PDB entry 5WBM | X-ray diffraction, 2.16 A resolution | chains A and B

# Chain A (and B)
Molecule: Ketohexokinase
Source organism: Homo sapiens
Notes: EC 2.7.1.3; chain B of this document is another copy of the same molecule, construct and numbering; everything in this record applies to it too
UniProt: P50053 (KHK_HUMAN); residue numbers follow UniProt; this construct covers 5-298
Amino-acid sequence (313 residues; numbered -14 to 298; the number before each row is that of its first residue; numbers below 1 keep their minus sign (Met-14 is residue -14)):
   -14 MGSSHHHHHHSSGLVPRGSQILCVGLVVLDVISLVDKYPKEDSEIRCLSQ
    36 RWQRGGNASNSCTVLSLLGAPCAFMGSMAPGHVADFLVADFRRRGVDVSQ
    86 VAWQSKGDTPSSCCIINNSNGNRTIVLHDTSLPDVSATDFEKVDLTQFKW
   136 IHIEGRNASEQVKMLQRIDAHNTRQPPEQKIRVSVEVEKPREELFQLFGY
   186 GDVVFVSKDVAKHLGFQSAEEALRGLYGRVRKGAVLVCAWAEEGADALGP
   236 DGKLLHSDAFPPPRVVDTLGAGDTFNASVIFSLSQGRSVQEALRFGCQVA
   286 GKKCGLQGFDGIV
Disordered / not traced: -14 to 2 (chain B: -14 to -4)
Differences from the reference sequence: expression tag (-14 to 4)
Small-molecule neighbours: A4G ([(3R)-1-(5-methyl-7H-pyrrolo[2,3-d]pyrimidin-4-yl)piperidin-3-yl]methanol): Ala224, Trp225, Ala226, Glu227, Gly229, Ala230, Ala244, Phe245, Pro246, Pro247, Val250, Thr253, Ala256, Gly257, Phe260, Cys282, Ala285, Gly286, Cys289
UniProt features mapped onto this chain:
  - binding site (beta-D-fructose): Asp15, Gly41, Asn42, Asn45, Asp258
  - binding site (ATP): Arg108, Ala226 to Gly229, Gly255 to Asp258
  - natural variant: Gly40 (G40R: In FRUCT), Ala43 (A43T: In FRUCT)

# Chain A / chain B interface
Residue-residue contacts (64):
  Leu14(A) with Trp37(B), hydrophobic
  Ser18(A) with Val111(B)
  Tyr23(A) with Tyr23(B), hydrophobic; Pro24(B), hydrogen bond (side chain-backbone); Lys25(B); Glu26(B)
  Pro24(A) with Tyr23(B), hydrogen bond (backbone-side chain)
  Lys25(A) with Tyr23(B); Thr109(B)
  Glu26(A) with Tyr23(B); Asn102(B), hydrogen bond; Asn105(B), hydrogen bond; Asn107(B); Thr109(B)
  Asp27(A) with Asn107(B); Arg108(B), hydrogen bond (side chain-backbone); Thr109(B), hydrogen bond (backbone-side chain)
  Ser28(A) with Arg108(B); Thr109(B); Ile110(B), hydrogen bond (backbone-backbone)
  Glu29(A) with Ile110(B); Leu112(B)
  Ile30(A) with Ile110(B), hydrogen bond (backbone-backbone); Val111(B); Leu112(B), hydrogen bond (backbone-backbone)
  Arg31(A) with Leu112(B); Asp114(B)
  Cys32(A) with Val111(B), hydrophobic; Leu112(B), hydrogen bond (backbone-backbone); His113(B)
  Gln35(A) with Ser96(B), hydrogen bond; His113(B)
  Trp37(A) with Trp37(B), hydrophobic; His67(B)
  Phe71(A) with His67(B)
  Ser96(A) with Gln35(B), hydrogen bond; Trp37(B)
  Cys98(A) with Val16(B), hydrophobic; Cys98(B), hydrophobic
  Ile100(A) with Val111(B), hydrophobic
  Asn102(A) with Glu26(B), hydrogen bond
  Asn105(A) with Glu26(B)
  Asn107(A) with Glu26(B); Asp27(B), hydrogen bond
  Arg108(A) with Asp27(B), salt bridge; Ser28(B); Glu29(B), salt bridge
  Thr109(A) with Lys25(B); Glu26(B); Asp27(B), hydrogen bond (side chain-backbone); Ser28(B)
  Ile110(A) with Ser28(B), hydrogen bond (backbone-backbone); Glu29(B); Ile30(B), hydrogen bond (backbone-backbone)
  Val111(A) with Ser18(B); Val20(B), hydrophobic; Ile30(B); Cys32(B), hydrophobic
  Leu112(A) with Ile30(B), hydrogen bond (backbone-backbone); Arg31(B); Cys32(B), hydrogen bond (backbone-backbone)
  His113(A) with Cys32(B); Gln35(B)
  Glu173(A) with Glu29(B)
Also at the interface, not in a pair above, chain A (34 interface residues in all): Val16, Val20, Ser34, Asp114, Lys174, Thr253
Also at the interface, not in a pair above, chain B (29 interface residues in all): Val68

# Summary
The interface between chain A and chain B involves 34 residues on one side and 29 on the other; the contacts
include 19 hydrogen bonds and 2 salt bridges. Polar pairs include Arg108(A)-Asp27(B), Arg108(A)-Glu29(B) and
Tyr23(A)-Pro24(B). Ligands of chain A: compound A4G.
Chain A and chain B are both Ketohexokinase (Homo sapiens); the structure, Structure of human Ketohexokinase
complexed with hits from fragment screening, was determined by X-ray diffraction together with 5WBO, 5WBP,
5WBQ, 5WBR and 5WBZ from the same study.
